PDB entry 2NZV | X-ray diffraction, 3.00 A resolution | chains G and L

Chain G:
Name: Catabolite control protein
Source organism: Bacillus megaterium
Reference sequence: P46828 (CCPA_BACME); residues 53-332 here = UniProt positions 53-332
Amino-acid sequence (280 residues; numbered 53 to 332; the number before each row is that of its first residue):
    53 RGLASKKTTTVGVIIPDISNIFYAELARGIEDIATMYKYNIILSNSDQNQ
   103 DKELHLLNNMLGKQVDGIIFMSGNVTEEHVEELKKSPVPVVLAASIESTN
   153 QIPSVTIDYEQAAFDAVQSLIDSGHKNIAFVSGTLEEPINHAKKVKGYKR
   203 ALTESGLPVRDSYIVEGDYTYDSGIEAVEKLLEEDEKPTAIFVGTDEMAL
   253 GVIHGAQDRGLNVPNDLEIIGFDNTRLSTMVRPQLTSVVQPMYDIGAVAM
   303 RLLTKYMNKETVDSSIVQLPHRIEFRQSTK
Not modelled in the structure: 53-57
Small-molecule neighbours: 1,6-di-O-phosphono-beta-D-fructofuranose (FBP): Pro68, Asn72, Ile73, Phe74, Tyr75, Gln100, Gly125, Glu189, Tyr221, Thr247, Asp248, Glu249, Met250, Asp275, Thr277

Chain L:
Name: Phosphocarrier protein HPr
Source organism: Bacillus megaterium
Reference sequence: O69250 (PTHP_BACME); residues 1-88 here = UniProt positions 1-88
Amino-acid sequence (88 residues; numbered 1 to 88; the number before each row is that of its first residue):
     1 MAQKTFTVTADSGIHARPATTLVQAASKFDSDINLEFNGKTVNLKSIMGV
    51 MSLGIQKGATITISAEGSDEADALAALEDTMSKEGLGE
Not modelled in the structure: 1
Construct notes: modified residue (46)
Modified / non-standard residues: Ser46 (phosphoserine; SEP)
UniProt features mapped onto this chain:
  - active site: His15 (Pros-phosphohistidine intermediate)
  - modified residue (Phosphoserine): Ser12, Ser46

Interface between chain G and chain L:
Pairs across the interface (21; chain G residue first):
  Arg80(G) with Arg17(L)
  Asp84(G) with Arg17(L)
  Ile85(G) with Thr20(L)
  Met88(G) with Gln24(L)
  Tyr295(G) with Ala16(L), hydrophobic; Arg17(L); Thr20(L), hydrogen bond
  Asp296(G) with His15(L), salt bridge; Ala16(L), hydrogen bond (side chain-backbone); Met51(L)
  Val300(G) with Met48(L), hydrophobic; Met51(L), hydrophobic
  Arg303(G) with Ser46(L); Ile47(L); Met48(L)
  Leu304(G) with Met48(L), hydrophobic
  Lys307(G) with Ser46(L); Met48(L)
  Leu321(G) with Met51(L)
  Pro322(G) with Ser52(L); Leu53(L)
Interface residues without a listed pair, chain G (15 interface residues in all): Ala299, Val319, Arg324
Interface residues without a listed pair, chain L (15 interface residues in all): Asp11, Val23, Gly54, Gln56

Overview:
Chain G and chain L each contribute 15 residues to their interface, with 2 hydrogen bonds and 1 salt bridge.
Polar pairs include Asp296(G)-His15(L), Tyr295(G)-Thr20(L) and Asp296(G)-Ala16(L). Chain G binds
1,6-di-O-phosphono-beta-D-fructofuranose. Curated annotation (UniProt) lists active-site residue His15(L) on
chain L.
Chain G is Catabolite control protein and chain L is Phosphocarrier protein HPr, both from Bacillus
megaterium; the structure, Structural mechanism for the fine-tuning of CcpA function by the small molecule
effectors G6P and FBP, was determined by X-ray diffraction, deposited together with 2NZU and 2OEN.
